PDB entry 8UB3 | electron microscopy, 3.30 A resolution | chains A and F of the 20 polymer chains in the assembly

[Chain A (and F)]
Name: DpHF7 filament
Source organism: synthetic construct
Notes: chain F of this document is another copy of the same molecule, construct and numbering; everything in this record applies to it too
Amino-acid sequence (245 residues; each row starts with the number of its first residue; numbering starts at 0):
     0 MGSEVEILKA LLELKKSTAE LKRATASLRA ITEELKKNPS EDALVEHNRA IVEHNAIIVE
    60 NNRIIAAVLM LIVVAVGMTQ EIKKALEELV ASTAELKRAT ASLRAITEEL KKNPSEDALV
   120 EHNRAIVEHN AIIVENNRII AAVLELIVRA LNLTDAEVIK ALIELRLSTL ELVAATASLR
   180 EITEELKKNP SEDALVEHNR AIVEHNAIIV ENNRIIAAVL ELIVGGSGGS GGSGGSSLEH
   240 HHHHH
Not modelled in the structure: 0, 225-244

[Interface between chain A and chain F]
Pairs across the interface (21; chain A residue first):
  Ala18(A) - Glu32(F)
  Lys21(A) - Thr31(F)
  Lys21(A) - Glu32(F)
  Lys21(A) - Lys35(F)
  Arg22(A) - Glu32(F)  salt bridge
  Arg22(A) - Glu33(F)  salt bridge
  Arg22(A) - Lys36(F)
  Thr24(A) - Arg28(F)
  Ala25(A) - Arg28(F)
  Ala25(A) - Glu32(F)
  Arg28(A) - Thr24(F)
  Arg28(A) - Ala25(F)
  Arg28(A) - Arg28(F)
  Thr31(A) - Lys21(F)
  Glu32(A) - Ala18(F)
  Glu32(A) - Lys21(F)
  Glu32(A) - Arg22(F)  salt bridge
  Glu32(A) - Ala25(F)
  Glu33(A) - Arg22(F)  salt bridge
  Lys35(A) - Lys21(F)
  Lys36(A) - Arg22(F)

[Summary]
The chain A/chain F interface involves 11 residues from each chain; the contacts include 4 salt bridges. Polar
contacts include Arg22(A)-Glu32(F) and Arg22(A)-Glu33(F).
Both chains are DpHF7 filament (synthetic construct). Entry 8UB3 (DpHF7 filament) was determined by electron
microscopy (same publication as 8UAO and 8UBG).
